PDB entry 8PBL | electron microscopy, 2.87 A resolution | chains D and E of the 8 polymer chains in the assembly

== Chain D (and E) ==
Name: DNA-directed RNA polymerase subunit alpha
Source organism: Escherichia coli
Notes: EC 2.7.7.6; chain E of this document is another copy of the same molecule, construct and numbering; everything in this record applies to it too
UniProt: A0A5B9AW69 (A0A5B9AW69_ECOLX); residues 1-235 here = UniProt positions 1-235
Chain sequence (239 residues; numbered 1 to 239; the number before each row is that of its first residue):
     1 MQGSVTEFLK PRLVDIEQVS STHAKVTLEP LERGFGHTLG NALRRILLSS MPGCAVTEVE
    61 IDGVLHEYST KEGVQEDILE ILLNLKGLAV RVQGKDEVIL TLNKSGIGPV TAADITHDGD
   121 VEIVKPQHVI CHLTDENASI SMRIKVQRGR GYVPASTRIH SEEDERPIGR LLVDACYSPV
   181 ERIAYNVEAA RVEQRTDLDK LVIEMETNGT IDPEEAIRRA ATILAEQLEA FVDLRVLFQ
Unresolved in the structure: 1-6, 236-239 (chain E: 1-3, 159-168, 234-239)
Differences from the reference sequence: expression tag (236-239)

== Chain D / chain E interface ==
Contacting residue pairs (47):
  E7(D) - R150(E)  salt bridge
  F8(D) - R150(E)
  F8(D) - Q227(E)
  L9(D) - Q227(E)
  K10(D) - E226(E)  salt bridge
  K10(D) - Q227(E)
  K10(D) - E229(E)  salt bridge
  P11(D) - Q227(E)
  P11(D) - A230(E)
  L13(D) - F231(E)  hydrophobic
  L28(D) - F231(E)  hydrophobic
  L31(D) - Q227(E)
  G34(D) - R45(E)
  F35(D) - S50(E)
  F35(D) - I223(E)  hydrophobic
  F35(D) - Q227(E)
  H37(D) - R45(E)
  T38(D) - A42(E)
  T38(D) - R45(E)  hydrogen bond
  L39(D) - L224(E)  hydrophobic
  L39(D) - L228(E)  hydrophobic
  N41(D) - N41(E)
  A42(D) - T38(E)
  R45(D) - G34(E)  hydrogen bond (side chain-backbone)
  R45(D) - H37(E)
  R45(D) - T38(E)  hydrogen bond
  I46(D) - F35(E)  hydrophobic
  S49(D) - F35(E)
  P52(D) - V5(E)  hydrophobic
  G149(D) - V5(E)
  R150(D) - F8(E)
  R218(D) - A230(E)  hydrogen bond (side chain-backbone)
  R218(D) - F231(E)
  A221(D) - F231(E)  hydrophobic
  T222(D) - F231(E)
  T222(D) - D233(E)  hydrogen bond
  I223(D) - F35(E)  hydrophobic
  L224(D) - L228(E)  hydrophobic
  Q227(D) - L31(E)
  Q227(D) - F35(E)
  L228(D) - L39(E)  hydrophobic
  L228(D) - L224(E)  hydrophobic
  F231(D) - L39(E)  hydrophobic
  V232(D) - R218(E)
  V232(D) - A221(E)
  V232(D) - T222(E)
  L234(D) - R218(E)
Also at the interface, not in a pair above, chain D (34 interface residues in all): S50, R148, A230
Also at the interface, not in a pair above, chain E (34 interface residues in all): S4, V14, I16, L28, E32, L43, I46, E214, A225

== Summary ==
The chain D/chain E interface involves 34 residues from each chain; the contacts include 5 hydrogen bonds and
3 salt bridges. Among the polar pairs are E7(D)-R150(E), K10(D)-E226(E) and K10(D)-E229(E).
Chain D and chain E are both DNA-directed RNA polymerase subunit alpha (Escherichia coli); the structure, E.
coli RNA polymerase elongation complex stalled at thymine dimer lesion, was determined by electron microscopy.
